7L5W - chains B and K of the 12 polymer chains in the assembly; structure by electron microscopy, 3.34 A resolution.

# Chain B (and K)
Protein: Transitional endoplasmic reticulum ATPase
Organism: Homo sapiens
Notes: EC 3.6.4.6; chain K of this document is another copy of the same molecule, construct and numbering; everything in this record applies to it too
UniProtKB: P55072 (TERA_HUMAN); numbering as in UniProt (aligned over 1-806)
Sequence (806 residues; numbered 1 to 806; the number before each row is that of its first residue):
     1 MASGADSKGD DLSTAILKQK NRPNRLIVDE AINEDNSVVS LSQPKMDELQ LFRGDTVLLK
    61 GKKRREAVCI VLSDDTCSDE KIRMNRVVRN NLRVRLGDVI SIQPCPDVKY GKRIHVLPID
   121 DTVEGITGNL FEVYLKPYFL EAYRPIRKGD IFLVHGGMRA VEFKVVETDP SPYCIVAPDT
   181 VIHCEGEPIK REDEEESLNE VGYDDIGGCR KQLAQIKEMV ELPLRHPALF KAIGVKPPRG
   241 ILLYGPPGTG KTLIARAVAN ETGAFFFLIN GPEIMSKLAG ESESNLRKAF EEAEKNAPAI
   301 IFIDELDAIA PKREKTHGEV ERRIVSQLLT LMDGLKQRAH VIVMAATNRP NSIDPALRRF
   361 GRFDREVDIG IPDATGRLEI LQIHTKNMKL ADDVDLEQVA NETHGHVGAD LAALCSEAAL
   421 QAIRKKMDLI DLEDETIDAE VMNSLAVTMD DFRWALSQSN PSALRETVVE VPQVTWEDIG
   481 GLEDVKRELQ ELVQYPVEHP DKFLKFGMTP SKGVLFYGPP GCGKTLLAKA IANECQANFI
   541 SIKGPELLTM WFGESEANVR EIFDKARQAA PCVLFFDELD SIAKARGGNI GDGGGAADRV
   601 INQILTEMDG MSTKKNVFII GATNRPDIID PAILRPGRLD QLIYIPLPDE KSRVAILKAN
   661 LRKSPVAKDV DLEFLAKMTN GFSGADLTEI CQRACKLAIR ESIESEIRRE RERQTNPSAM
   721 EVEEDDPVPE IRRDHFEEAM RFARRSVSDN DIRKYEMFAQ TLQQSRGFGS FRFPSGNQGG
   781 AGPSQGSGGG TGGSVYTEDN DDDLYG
Unresolved in the structure: 1-195, 429-438, 589-592, 716-726, 774-806
Differences from the reference sequence: engineered mutation His-155 (Arg in P55072)
Swiss-Prot annotation at these positions:
  - region: Thr-797 to Gly-806 (Interaction with UBXN6)
  - motif: Asp-802 to Gly-806 (PIM motif)
  - binding site (ATP): Pro-247 to Leu-253, Asn-348, His-384, Gly-521 to Leu-526
  - modified residue: Ala-2 (N-acetylalanine), Ser-3 (Phosphoserine), Ser-7 (Phosphoserine), Ser-13 (Phosphoserine), Ser-37 (Phosphoserine), Lys-315 (N6,N6,N6-trimethyllysine), Thr-436 (Phosphothreonine), Ser-462 (Phosphoserine), Lys-502 (N6-acetyllysine), Lys-505 (N6-acetyllysine), Lys-668 (N6-acetyllysine), Ser-702 (Phosphoserine), Lys-754 (N6-acetyllysine), Ser-770 (Phosphoserine), Ser-775 (Phosphoserine), Ser-787 (Phosphoserine), Tyr-805 (Phosphotyrosine)
  - cross-link (Glycyl lysine isopeptide (Lys-Gly)): Lys-8 (interchain with G-Cter in SUMO2), Lys-18 (interchain with G-Cter in SUMO2)
  - natural variant: Arg-95 (R95G: In IBMPFD1), Gly-97 (G97E: In CMT2Y), Ile-126 (I126F: In IBMPFD1; uncertain significance), Arg-159 (R159G: In FTDALS6; R159H: In IBMPFD1), Ala-160 (A160T: In IBMPFD1; uncertain significance), Glu-185 (E185K: In CMT2Y), Arg-191 (R191Q: In FTDALS6 and IBMPFD1), Leu-198 (L198W: In IBMPFD1), Ala-232 (A232E: In IBMPFD1), Ile-254 (I254F: In IBMPFD1; uncertain significance), Ile-369 (I369T: In IBMPFD1; uncertain significance), Asn-387 (N387H: In IBMPFD1; uncertain significance), 1 further natural variant entry in UniProt
  - mutagenesis: Phe-52 to Asp-55 (Abolishes interaction with NPLOC4; when associated with A-110), Arg-53 (R53A: Minor effect on affinity for ATP and ADP), Arg-86 (R86A: Strongly increased affinity for ATP. Strongly reduced affinity for ADP), Tyr-110 (Y110A: Abolishes interaction with NPLOC4; when associated with 52-A--A-55), Arg-113 to His-115 (Severely reduced binding to DERL1), Phe-131 (F131R: Severely reduced binding to DERL1), Leu-140 (L140D: Severely reduced binding to DERL1), Asp-179 (D179R: No effect on binding to DERL1), His-183 (H183W: Severely reduced binding to DERL1), Lys-251 (K251Q: Impairs ERAD degradation of HMGCR and does not inhibit interaction with RHBDD1; when associated with Q-524), Glu-305 (E305Q: Defect in ubiquitin-dependent protein degradation by the proteasome; when associated with Q-578), Lys-312 (K312A: Does not affect methylation by VCPKMT), 8 further mutagenesis entries in UniProt
What the authors report for this chain:
  - mutagenesis - R155H/R635A, R635A: abolished catalytic activity
  - mutagenesis - R155H/R359A: decreased catalytic activity
  - disease-associated variants - R155H: increased catalytic activity
  - mutagenesis - R155H/R635A: unchanged catalytic activity

# How chain B and chain K interact
Contacting residue pairs (12):
  Phe-674(B) / Lys-677(K)
  Lys-677(B) / Phe-674(K)
  Lys-677(B) / Met-678(K)
  Met-678(B) / Lys-677(K)
  Met-678(B) / Met-678(K)  hydrophobic
  Arg-745(B) / Arg-745(K)
  Arg-745(B) / Asp-749(K)  salt bridge
  Ser-748(B) / Asn-750(K)
  Asp-749(B) / Arg-745(K)  salt bridge
  Asp-749(B) / Asp-749(K)
  Asn-750(B) / Ser-748(K)
  Asn-750(B) / Asn-750(K)

# Overview
The chain B/chain K interface involves 7 residues from each chain; the contacts include 2 salt bridges. The
salt-bridged pair is Arg-745(B)/Asp-749(K). Curated annotation (UniProt) lists 15 ATP-binding residues and 24
mutagenesis sites on chain B. From the paper: R155H/R635A and R635A of chain B abolish catalytic activity;
R155H/R359A of chain B reduce catalytic activity.
Chain B and chain K are both Transitional endoplasmic reticulum ATPase (Homo sapiens); the structure,
p97-R155H mutant dodecamer I, was determined by electron microscopy, deposited together with 7L5X, 7R7S, 7R7T
and 7R7U.
